3ERN - chains A and C of the 3 polymer chains in the assembly; structure by X-ray diffraction, 2.10 A resolution.

Chain A (and C):
Protein: 2-C-methyl-D-erythritol 2,4-cyclodiphosphate synthase
Organism: Escherichia coli K-12
Notes: EC 4.6.1.12; chain C of this document is another copy of the same molecule, construct and numbering; everything in this record applies to it too
Reference sequence: P62617 (ISPF_ECOLI); numbering as in UniProt (aligned over 1-159)
Amino-acid sequence (165 residues; row label = number of the first residue in the row; numbers below 1 keep their minus sign (Gly-5 is residue -5)):
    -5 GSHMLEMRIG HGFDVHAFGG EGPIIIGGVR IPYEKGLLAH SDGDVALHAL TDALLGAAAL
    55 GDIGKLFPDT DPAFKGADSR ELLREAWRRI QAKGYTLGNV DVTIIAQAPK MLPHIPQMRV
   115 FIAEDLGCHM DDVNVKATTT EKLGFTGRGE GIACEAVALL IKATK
Disordered / not traced: -5 to -1, 157-159 (chain C: -5 to -1, 29-34, 157-159)
Differences from the reference sequence: expression tag (-5 to 0)
Ion coordination: Zn2+: His10, His42
Small-molecule neighbours:
  - cytosine arabinose-5'-phosphate (CAR), molecule 1: Asp8, His42, Asp56, Gly58
  - cytosine arabinose-5'-phosphate (CAR), molecule 2: Ala100, Gln101, Ala102, Pro103, Lys104, Met105, Leu106, Pro107, Ala131, Thr132, Thr133
  - geranyl diphosphate (GPP): Phe7, Gly138, Phe139, Arg142
Curated features (UniProtKB/Swiss-Prot):
  - binding site (4-CDP-2-C-methyl-D-erythritol 2-phosphate): Asp8 to His10, His34, Ser35, Asp56 to Gly58, Phe61 to Asp65, Ala100 to Leu106, Thr132 to Glu135, Phe139, Arg142
  - binding site (a divalent metal cation): Asp8, His10, His42
  - site (Transition state stabilizer): His34, Thr133
  - mutagenesis: Asp8 (D8S: Loss of activity), His42 (H42S: Loss of activity), Asp56 (D56S: 35% decrease of activity), Arg142 (R142M: Little effect on the overall structure; when associated with L-144), Glu144 (E144L: Little effect on the overall structure; when associated with M-142)
What the authors report for this chain:
  - binding site for cytosine arabinose-5'-phosphate: Gly58, Ala100, Lys104, Met105, Leu106, Ala131, Thr132, Thr133

Chain A / chain C interface:
Residue-residue contacts - 43 pairs, chain A then chain C:
  Met1(A) with Met1(C)
  Ile3(A) with Ile3(C), hydrophobic
  Asn93(A) with Arg2(C); Ile3(C), hydrogen bond (side chain-backbone); Ala51(C)
  Asp95(A) with Gly4(C); His5(C), hydrogen bond (side chain-backbone); Gly50(C)
  Thr97(A) with His5(C), hydrogen bond
  Ile99(A) with Phe7(C), hydrophobic
  Asp125(A) with Arg2(C), salt bridge; Ala53(C); Lys87(C), salt bridge; Tyr89(C)
  Asp126(A) with Arg2(C), salt bridge
  Asn128(A) with Gly50(C); Ala53(C); Leu54(C); Gly55(C), hydrogen bond (side chain-backbone)
  Lys130(A) with His5(C), hydrogen bond (side chain-backbone); Asp46(C); Gly55(C); Asp56(C)
  Ala131(A) with Asp56(C)
  Thr132(A) with Phe7(C)
  Thr134(A) with Val9(C)
  Glu135(A) with Val9(C); His10(C); Ala11(C), hydrogen bond (side chain-backbone)
  Leu137(A) with Ala11(C), hydrophobic; Phe139(C), hydrophobic; Glu144(C); Gly145(C)
  Gly138(A) with Phe139(C)
  Arg142(A) with Arg142(C)
  Glu149(A) with His5(C), salt bridge; Glu149(C)
  Val151(A) with Ile3(C), hydrophobic; His5(C)
  Ala152(A) with Ile3(C)
  Leu153(A) with Met1(C); Arg2(C); Ile3(C)
Also at the interface, not in a pair above, chain A (25 interface residues in all): Arg113, Val127, Thr133, Ile155
Also at the interface, not in a pair above, chain C (27 interface residues in all): Glu0, Asp8, Leu49, Leu153

Summary:
The interface between chain A and chain C involves 25 residues on one side and 27 on the other; the contacts
include 6 hydrogen bonds and 4 salt bridges. Polar contacts include Asp125(A)-Arg2(C), Asp125(A)-Lys87(C) and
Asp126(A)-Arg2(C). The paper reports a binding site for cytosine arabinose-5'-phosphate at Gly58(A), Ala100(A)
and Lys104(A) among others.
Both chains are 2-C-methyl-D-erythritol 2,4-cyclodiphosphate synthase (Escherichia coli K-12). Entry 3ERN
(Crystal structure of 2C-methyl-D-erythritol 2,4-clycodiphosphate synthase complexed with AraCMP) was
determined by X-ray diffraction, deposited together with 3ELC, 3EOR, 3ESJ and 3FBA.
